Entry 5DIP (X-ray diffraction, 2.10 A resolution); this record covers chains A and B.

# Chain A (and B)
Molecule: Alkyl hydroperoxide reductase AhpD
Organism: Legionella pneumophila
Notes: EC 1.11.1.15; chain B of this document is another copy of the same molecule, construct and numbering; everything in this record applies to it too
UniProtKB: A0A0C9P2U2 (A0A0C9P2U2_LEGPN); numbering as in UniProt (aligned over 1-113)
Amino-acid sequence (121 residues; each row starts with the number of its first residue; numbers below 1 keep their minus sign (Met-7 is residue -7)):
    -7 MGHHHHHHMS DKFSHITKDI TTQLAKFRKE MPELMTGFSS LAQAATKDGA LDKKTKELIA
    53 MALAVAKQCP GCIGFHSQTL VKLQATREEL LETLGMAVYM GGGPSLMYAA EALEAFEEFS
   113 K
Disordered / not traced: -7 to 1
Construct notes: expression tag (-7 to 0)
What the authors report for this chain:
  - conformationally variable residues: Cys61, Cys64
  - catalytic residues: Glu49, Cys61, Cys64, His68, Tyr91, Tyr100 (proposed by the authors, not directly observed)

# How chain A and chain B interact
Residue-residue contacts (67):
  Phe30(A) - Tyr91(B)  hydrophobic
  Ala34(A) - Tyr91(B)  hydrophobic
  Ala37(A) - Gly87(B)
  Ala37(A) - Met88(B)
  Ala37(A) - Tyr91(B)  hydrophobic
  Thr38(A) - Met88(B)
  Thr38(A) - Tyr91(B)
  Gly41(A) - Glu84(B)
  Ala42(A) - Glu80(B)
  Ala42(A) - Glu84(B)  hydrogen bond (backbone-side chain)
  Leu43(A) - Leu50(B)  hydrophobic
  Leu43(A) - Glu81(B)
  Leu43(A) - Glu84(B)  hydrogen bond (backbone-side chain)
  Leu43(A) - Thr85(B)
  Lys48(A) - Glu84(B)  salt bridge
  Lys48(A) - Met88(B)
  Leu50(A) - Leu43(B)  hydrophobic
  Ile51(A) - Ile51(B)  hydrophobic
  Ile51(A) - Ala54(B)  hydrophobic
  Ile51(A) - Thr85(B)
  Ile51(A) - Met88(B)  hydrophobic
  Ala52(A) - Met88(B)  hydrophobic
  Ala52(A) - Met92(B)
  Ala54(A) - Ile51(B)  hydrophobic
  Ala54(A) - Leu55(B)
  Leu55(A) - Ala54(B)
  Leu55(A) - Ala58(B)  hydrophobic
  Leu55(A) - Met88(B)
  Leu55(A) - Ala89(B)  hydrophobic
  Leu55(A) - Met92(B)  hydrophobic
  Ala56(A) - Met92(B)
  Ala58(A) - Leu55(B)  hydrophobic
  Ala58(A) - Lys59(B)
  Lys59(A) - Ala58(B)
  Lys59(A) - Met92(B)  hydrogen bond (side chain-backbone)
  Lys59(A) - Gly93(B)
  Cys64(A) - Met92(B)  hydrophobic
  His68(A) - Tyr91(B)
  His68(A) - Met92(B)
  Glu80(A) - Ala42(B)
  Glu81(A) - Ala42(B)
  Glu81(A) - Leu43(B)
  Glu84(A) - Gly41(B)
  Glu84(A) - Ala42(B)  hydrogen bond (side chain-backbone)
  Glu84(A) - Leu43(B)  hydrogen bond (side chain-backbone)
  Glu84(A) - Lys48(B)  salt bridge
  Thr85(A) - Leu43(B)
  Thr85(A) - Ile51(B)
  Gly87(A) - Ala37(B)
  Met88(A) - Ala37(B)
  Met88(A) - Thr38(B)
  Met88(A) - Lys48(B)
  Met88(A) - Ile51(B)  hydrophobic
  Met88(A) - Ala52(B)  hydrophobic
  Met88(A) - Leu55(B)
  Ala89(A) - Leu55(B)  hydrophobic
  Tyr91(A) - Phe30(B)  hydrophobic
  Tyr91(A) - Ala34(B)  hydrophobic
  Tyr91(A) - Ala37(B)  hydrophobic
  Tyr91(A) - Thr38(B)
  Tyr91(A) - His68(B)
  Met92(A) - Ala52(B)
  Met92(A) - Leu55(B)  hydrophobic
  Met92(A) - Ala56(B)
  Met92(A) - Lys59(B)  hydrogen bond (backbone-side chain)
  Met92(A) - His68(B)
  Gly93(A) - Lys59(B)
Also at the interface, not in a pair above, chain A (32 interface residues in all): Leu33, Thr47, Val90, Ser97
Also at the interface, not in a pair above, chain B (32 interface residues in all): Leu33, Thr47, Cys64, Val90, Ser97

# In short
Chain A and chain B each contribute 32 residues to their interface; the contacts include 6 hydrogen bonds and
2 salt bridges. Polar pairs include Lys48(A)-Glu84(B), Ala42(A)-Glu84(B) and Leu43(A)-Glu84(B). From the
paper: catalytic residues Glu49(A), Cys61(A) and Cys64(A) among others; conformational variability at Cys61(A)
and Cys64(A).
Both chains are Alkyl hydroperoxide reductase AhpD (Legionella pneumophila). Entry 5DIP (Crystal structure of
lpg0406 in reduced form from Legionella pneumophila) was determined by X-ray diffraction (same publication as
5DIK).
